Entry 8G09 (electron microscopy, 3.10 A resolution); this record covers chains 3 and 4 of the 20 polymer chains in the assembly.

# Chain 3 (and 4)
Molecule: ATP synthase subunit c
Source organism: Mycolicibacterium smegmatis MC2 155
Notes: chain 4 of this document is another copy of the same molecule, construct and numbering; everything in this record applies to it too
UniProtKB: A0R205 (A0R205_MYCS2); residues 1-86 here = UniProt positions 1-86
Amino-acid sequence (86 residues; numbered 1 to 86; the number before each row is that of its first residue):
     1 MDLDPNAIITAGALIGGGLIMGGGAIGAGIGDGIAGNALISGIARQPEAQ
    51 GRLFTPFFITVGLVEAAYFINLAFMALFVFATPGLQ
Disordered / not traced: 1-4, 86

# Interface between chain 3 and chain 4
Contacting residue pairs (14; chain 3 residue first):
  L14(3) - G16(4)
  G18(3) - G16(4)
  G18(3) - L19(4)
  G18(3) - I20(4)
  G22(3) - L19(4)
  G22(3) - G23(4)
  A25(3) - G23(4)
  A25(3) - G27(4)
  I26(3) - G23(4)
  I26(3) - G27(4)
  G29(3) - G27(4)
  G29(3) - G31(4)
  I30(3) - G27(4)
  G33(3) - G31(4)
Also at the interface, not in a pair above, chain 3 (10 interface residues in all): A11, I15
Also at the interface, not in a pair above, chain 4 (10 interface residues in all): G12, I34, A35, V64

# In short
The chain 3/chain 4 interface involves 10 residues from each chain.
Both chains are ATP synthase subunit c (Mycolicibacterium smegmatis MC2 155). Entry 8G09 (Cryo-EM structure of
SQ31f-bound Mycobacterium smegmatis ATP synthase rotational state 2 (backbone model)) was determined by
electron microscopy together with 8G07, 8G08, 8G0A, 8G0B, 8G0C, 8G0D and 8G0E from the same study.
